Entry 2LE9 (solution NMR); this record covers chains A and B of the 4 polymer chains in the assembly.

Chain A:
Molecule: Advanced glycosylation end product-specific receptor
Source organism: Homo sapiens
UniProtKB: Q15109 (RAGE_HUMAN); residues 5-97 here correspond to UniProt positions 235-327 (UniProt number = residue number + 230)
Chain sequence (93 residues; row label = number of the first residue in the row):
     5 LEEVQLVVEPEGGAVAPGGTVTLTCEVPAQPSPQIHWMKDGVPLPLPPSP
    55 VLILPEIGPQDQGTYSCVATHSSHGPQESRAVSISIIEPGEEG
Disulfide bonds: Cys-29/Cys-71

Chain B:
Molecule: Protein S100-A13
Source organism: Homo sapiens
UniProtKB: Q99584 (S10AD_HUMAN); residue numbers follow UniProt; this construct covers 2-98
Chain sequence (97 residues; numbered 2 to 98; the number before each row is that of its first residue):
     2 AAEPLTELEESIETVVTTFFTFARQEGRKDSLSVNEFKELVTQQLPHLLK
    52 DVGSLDEKMKSLDVNQDSELKFNEYWRLIGELAKEIRKKKDLKIRKK
Swiss-Prot annotation at these positions:
  - binding site (Ca(2+)): Ser-32, Glu-37, Asp-64, Asn-66, Asp-68, Glu-70, Glu-75
  - modified residue: Ser-32 (Phosphoserine)

How chain A and chain B interact:
Pairs across the interface (14; chain A residue first):
  Gln-38(A) / Lys-30(B)
  His-40(A) / Lys-30(B)
  His-40(A) / Asp-31(B)
  Trp-41(A) / Arg-29(B)
  Met-42(A) / Arg-29(B)
  Pro-47(A) / Asp-68(B)
  Pro-47(A) / Glu-70(B)
  Pro-47(A) / Lys-72(B)
  Leu-48(A) / Arg-29(B)
  Pro-49(A) / Asp-68(B)
  Pro-49(A) / Ser-69(B)
  Leu-50(A) / Arg-29(B)
  Pro-52(A) / Gly-28(B)
  Pro-52(A) / Arg-29(B)
Also at the interface, not in a pair above, chain A (10 interface residues in all): Val-46
Also at the interface, not in a pair above, chain B (9 interface residues in all): Asn-66

In short:
10 residues of chain A and 9 residues of chain B are in contact. UniProt lists 7 Ca2+-binding residues on
chain B.
Chain A is Advanced glycosylation end product-specific receptor and chain B is Protein S100-A13, both from
Homo sapiens; the structure, RAGEC2-S100A13 tetrameric complex, was determined by solution NMR.
